PDB entry 8ZU9 | X-ray diffraction, 2.17 A resolution | chains B and E of the 3 polymer chains in the assembly

== Chain B ==
Molecule: A129 heavy chain
Organism: Homo sapiens
Chain sequence (223 residues; row label = number of the first residue in the row):
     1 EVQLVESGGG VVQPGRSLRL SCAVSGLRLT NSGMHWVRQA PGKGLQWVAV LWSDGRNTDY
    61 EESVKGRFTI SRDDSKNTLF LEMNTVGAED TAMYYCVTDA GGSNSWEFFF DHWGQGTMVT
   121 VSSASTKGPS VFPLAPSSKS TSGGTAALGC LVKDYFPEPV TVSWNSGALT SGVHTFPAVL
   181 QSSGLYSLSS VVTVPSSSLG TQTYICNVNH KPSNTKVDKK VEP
Cystine bridges: Cys22-Cys96, Cys150-Cys206

== Chain E ==
Molecule: Entry-fusion complex associated protein OPG095
Organism: Monkeypox virus
Reference sequence: M1LBP0 (PG095_MONPV); residues 1-181 here = UniProt positions 1-181
Chain sequence (187 residues; each row starts with the number of its first residue):
     1 MGAAASIQTT VNTLSERISS KLEQEANASA QTKCDIEIGN FYIRQNHGCN ITVKNMCSAD
    61 ADAQLDAVLS AATETYSGLT PEQKAYVPAM FTAALNIQTS VNTVVRDFEN YVKQTCNSSA
   121 VVDNKLKIQN VIIDECYGAP GSPTNMEFIN TGSSKGNCAI KALMQLTTKA TTQIAPRQVA
   181 GHHHHHH
Unresolved in the structure: 1-5, 60, 173-187
Cystine bridges: Cys34-Cys57, Cys49-Cys136, Cys116-Cys158
Construct notes: conflict Met146 (Leu in M1LBP0); expression tag (182-187)
UniProt features mapped onto this chain:
  - region: Gly2 to Asn12 (Targeting to MV membrane)
  - lipidation: Gly2 (N-myristoyl glycine)

== How chain B and chain E interact ==
Residue-residue contacts (20; chain B residue first):
  Val50(B) - Tyr42(E)
  Trp52(B) - Asn40(E)
  Trp52(B) - Phe41(E)
  Trp52(B) - Tyr42(E)  hydrogen bond
  Asn57(B) - Asn40(E)
  Thr58(B) - Asn40(E)  hydrogen bond (backbone-side chain)
  Asp59(B) - Asn40(E)  hydrogen bond
  Asp59(B) - Tyr42(E)  hydrogen bond
  Asp59(B) - Asn130(E)  hydrogen bond
  Glu62(B) - Leu126(E)
  Asn104(B) - Gln45(E)
  Asn104(B) - Asn46(E)  hydrogen bond (backbone-backbone)
  Ser105(B) - Arg44(E)
  Ser105(B) - Gln45(E)
  Trp106(B) - Tyr42(E)
  Trp106(B) - Ile43(E)
  Trp106(B) - Arg44(E)  hydrogen bond (backbone-backbone)
  Glu107(B) - Gln45(E)  hydrogen bond
  Phe108(B) - Tyr42(E)  hydrophobic
  Phe108(B) - Arg44(E)
Interface residues without a listed pair, chain B (12 interface residues in all): Lys65
Interface residues without a listed pair, chain E (10 interface residues in all): Ile132

== Summary ==
The interface between chain B and chain E involves 12 residues on one side and 10 on the other; the contacts
include 8 hydrogen bonds. Polar contacts include Trp52(B)-Tyr42(E), Thr58(B)-Asn40(E) and Asp59(B)-Asn40(E).
Chain B is A129 heavy chain (Homo sapiens) and chain E is Entry-fusion complex associated protein OPG095
(Monkeypox virus); the structure, The complex structure of MPXV M1R and neutralizing antibody A129, was
determined by X-ray diffraction.
